Entry 3EYZ (X-ray diffraction, 2.10 A resolution); this record covers chains A and B of the 3 polymer chains in the assembly.

# Chain A
Protein: DNA polymerase I
Source organism: Bacillus stearothermophilus
Notes: EC 2.7.7.7
Sequence (580 residues; each row starts with the number of its first residue):
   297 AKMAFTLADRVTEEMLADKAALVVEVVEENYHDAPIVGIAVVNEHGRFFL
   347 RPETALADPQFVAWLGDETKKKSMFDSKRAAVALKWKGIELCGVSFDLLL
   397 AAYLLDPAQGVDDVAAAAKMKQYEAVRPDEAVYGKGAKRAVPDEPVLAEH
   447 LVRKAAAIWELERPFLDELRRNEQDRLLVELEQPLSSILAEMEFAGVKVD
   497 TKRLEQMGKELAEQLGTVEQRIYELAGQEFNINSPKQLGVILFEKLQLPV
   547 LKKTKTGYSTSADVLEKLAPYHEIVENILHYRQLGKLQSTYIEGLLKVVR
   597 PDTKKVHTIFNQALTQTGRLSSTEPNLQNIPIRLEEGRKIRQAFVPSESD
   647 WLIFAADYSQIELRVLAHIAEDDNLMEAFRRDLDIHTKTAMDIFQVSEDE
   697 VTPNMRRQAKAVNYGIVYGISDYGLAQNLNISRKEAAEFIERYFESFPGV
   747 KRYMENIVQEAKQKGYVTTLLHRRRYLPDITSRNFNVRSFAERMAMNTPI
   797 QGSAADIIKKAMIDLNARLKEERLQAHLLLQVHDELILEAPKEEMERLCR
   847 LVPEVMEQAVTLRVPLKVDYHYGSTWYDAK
Construct notes: engineered mutation Tyr710 (Phe414 in 3EYZ)
Reported in the primary citation:
  - conformationally variable residues (helix shift): Gly711
  - binding site for the 10-nt DNA strand (chain B): Ile628

# Chain B
Molecule: 10-nt DNA strand
Sequence (10 nucleotides; numbered 21 to 30; the number before each row is that of its first residue):
    21 CCTGACTCGC

# Interface between chain A and chain B
Pairs across the interface (26):
  Lys431(A) - DC22(B)  salt bridge to the phosphate
  Thr550(A) - DA25(B)  phosphate contact
  Thr550(A) - DC26(B)  phosphate contact
  Lys551(A) - DA25(B)  hydrogen bond to the phosphate
  Thr556(A) - DC26(B)  hydrogen bond to the phosphate
  Ser557(A) - DC26(B)  hydrogen bond to the phosphate
  Ala558(A) - DT27(B)  hydrogen bond to the phosphate
  Arg578(A) - DC26(B)  hydrogen bond to the phosphate
  Arg578(A) - DT27(B)  salt bridge to the phosphate
  Gln579(A) - DC28(B)  phosphate contact
  Lys582(A) - DT27(B)  base contact
  Lys582(A) - DC28(B)  sugar contact
  Tyr587(A) - DC28(B)  hydrogen bond to the sugar
  Arg615(A) - DC30(B)  hydrogen bond to the base
  Gln624(A) - DG29(B)  sugar contact
  Asn625(A) - DC28(B)  hydrogen bond to the base
  Asn625(A) - DG29(B)  sugar contact
  Ile626(A) - DG29(B)  sugar contact
  Pro627(A) - DC28(B)  phosphate contact
  Pro627(A) - DG29(B)  phosphate contact
  Ile628(A) - DG29(B)  hydrogen bond to the phosphate
  Ile628(A) - DC30(B)  phosphate contact
  Arg629(A) - DG29(B)  hydrogen bond to the phosphate
  Val828(A) - DC30(B)  phosphate contact
  His829(A) - DC30(B)  sugar contact
  Asp830(A) - DC30(B)  hydrogen bond to the phosphate
Also at the interface, not in a pair above, chain A (26 interface residues in all): Pro531, Thr552, Ser555, Leu630, Arg637, Glu831
Also at the interface, not in a pair above, chain B (8 interface residues in all): DG24

# Summary
26 residues of chain A face 8 of chain B across their interface, with 11 hydrogen bonds and 2 salt bridges.
Polar contacts include Arg615(A)-DC30(B), Asn625(A)-DC28(B) and Tyr587(A)-DC28(B). From the paper: a binding
site for the 10-nt DNA strand (chain B) at Ile628(A); conformational variability at Gly711(A).
Here chain A is DNA polymerase I (Bacillus stearothermophilus) and chain B is a 10-nt DNA strand. Entry 3EYZ
(Cocrystal structure of Bacillus fragment DNA polymerase I with duplex DNA (open form)) was determined by
X-ray diffraction, deposited together with 3EZ5.
